2O4H - chains A and B; structure by X-ray diffraction, 2.70 A resolution.

== Chain A (and B) ==
Protein: Aspartoacylase
From: Homo sapiens
Notes: EC 3.5.1.15; chain B of this document is another copy of the same molecule, construct and numbering; everything in this record applies to it too
UniProt: P45381 (ACY2_HUMAN); residues 1-313 here = UniProt positions 1-313
Sequence (313 residues; each row starts with the number of its first residue):
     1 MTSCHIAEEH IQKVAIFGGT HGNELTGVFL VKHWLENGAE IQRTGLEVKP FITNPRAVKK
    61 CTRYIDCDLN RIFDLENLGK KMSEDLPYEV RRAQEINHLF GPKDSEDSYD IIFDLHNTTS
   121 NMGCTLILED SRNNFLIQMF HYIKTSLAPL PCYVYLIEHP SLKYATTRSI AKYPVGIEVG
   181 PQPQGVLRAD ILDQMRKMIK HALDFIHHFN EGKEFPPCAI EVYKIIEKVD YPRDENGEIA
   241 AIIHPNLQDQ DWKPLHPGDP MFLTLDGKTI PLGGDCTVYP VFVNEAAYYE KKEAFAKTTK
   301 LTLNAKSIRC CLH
Unresolved in the structure: 1-9, 311-313
Ion coordination: Zn2+: His-21, Glu-24, His-116
Small-molecule neighbours: N-phosphonomethyl-L-aspartic acid (AS9; N-[hydroxy(methyl)phosphoryl]-L-aspartic acid): His-21, Glu-24, Arg-63, Asn-70, Arg-71, His-116, Asn-117, Thr-118, Ile-127, Tyr-164, Thr-166, Arg-168, Glu-178, Phe-282, Glu-285, Tyr-288
Reported in the primary citation:
  - binding site for N-phosphonomethyl-L-aspartic acid: Arg-63, Asn-70, Arg-71, Thr-118, Tyr-164, Arg-168, Glu-178, Phe-282, Tyr-288
  - mutagenesis - R71K, Y164F (less than 1%), R168K (less than 1%), E178A (less than 5%), Y288F (less than 1%): decreased catalytic activity
  - mutagenesis - Y164F (6-fold): decreased binding to NAA
  - mutagenesis - N117Q, E178D: decreased catalytic activity (citing earlier work)
  - disease-associated variants - E24G: abolished expression
  - mutagenesis - E24D: abolished catalytic activity
  - mutagenesis - H21A, E24A, H116A: abolished catalytic activity (citing earlier work)
  - Zn2+ coordination: His-21, Glu-24, His-116
  - conformationally variable residues (order/disorder transition, side-chain flip): Arg-71, Tyr-164
  - contacts within the chain: Arg-71/Tyr-164 (cation-pi contact)
  - catalytic residues: Asn-70, Arg-71, Tyr-164, Arg-168, Tyr-288
  - catalytic residues: Arg-63, Glu-178 (proposed by the authors, not directly observed)
  - mutagenesis - E24D: decreased binding to zinc

== Chain A / chain B interface ==
Contacting residue pairs (45):
  Phe-29(A) with Ile-239(B); Leu-265(B), hydrophobic
  Lys-32(A) with Glu-238(B)
  His-33(A) with Leu-265(B)
  Thr-119(A) with Pro-183(B); Val-186(B)
  Pro-183(A) with Pro-183(B), hydrophobic
  Gln-184(A) with Gln-184(B); Ala-286(B)
  Gly-185(A) with Ala-286(B); Tyr-289(B)
  Val-186(A) with Thr-119(B); Asn-284(B); Ala-286(B), hydrophobic; Tyr-289(B)
  Leu-187(A) with Ile-242(B), hydrophobic; Asn-284(B), hydrogen bond (backbone-side chain); Tyr-289(B), hydrogen bond (backbone-side chain)
  Arg-188(A) with Gln-248(B); Asp-249(B), salt bridge
  Ala-189(A) with Ile-242(B), hydrophobic; Ile-243(B); Pro-245(B)
  Arg-196(A) with Leu-265(B), hydrogen bond (side chain-backbone)
  Glu-238(A) with Lys-32(B), salt bridge
  Ile-239(A) with Phe-29(B)
  Ile-242(A) with Leu-187(B), hydrophobic; Ala-189(B), hydrophobic
  Ile-243(A) with Ala-189(B)
  Pro-245(A) with Ala-189(B), hydrophobic
  Gln-248(A) with Arg-188(B)
  Asp-249(A) with Arg-188(B), salt bridge
  Leu-265(A) with Phe-29(B), hydrophobic; Leu-30(B), hydrophobic; His-33(B); Leu-192(B), hydrophobic; Arg-196(B), hydrogen bond (backbone-side chain)
  Asp-266(A) with His-33(B)
  Asn-284(A) with Val-186(B); Leu-187(B), hydrogen bond (side chain-backbone)
  Ala-286(A) with Gln-184(B); Val-186(B), hydrophobic
  Tyr-289(A) with Gly-185(B); Val-186(B); Leu-187(B), hydrogen bond (side chain-backbone)
Interface residues without a listed pair, chain A (27 interface residues in all): Leu-25, Leu-30, Leu-192
Interface residues without a listed pair, chain B (28 interface residues in all): Ala-240, Ala-241, Asp-266

== Overview ==
The interface between chain A and chain B involves 27 residues on one side and 28 on the other, with 6
hydrogen bonds and 3 salt bridges. Among the polar pairs are Arg-188(A)/Asp-249(B), Glu-238(A)/Lys-32(B) and
Leu-187(A)/Asn-284(B). From the paper: catalytic residues Asn-70(A), Arg-71(A) and Tyr-164(A) among others;
R71K, Y164F and R168K of chain A, among others, reduce catalytic activity; 12 substitutions were tested in
all.
Chain A and chain B are both Aspartoacylase (Homo sapiens); the structure, Human brain aspartoacylase complex
with intermediate analog (N-phosphonomethyl-L-aspartate), was determined by X-ray diffraction, deposited
together with 2O53.
